Entry 5W9H (electron microscopy, 4.00 A resolution); this record covers chains D and G of the 12 polymer chains in the assembly.

Chain D (and G):
Name: Mers S
From: Middle East respiratory syndrome-related coronavirus
Notes: chain G of this document is another copy of the same molecule, construct and numbering; everything in this record applies to it too
Reference sequence: W5ZZF5 (W5ZZF5_9BETC); numbering as in UniProt (aligned over 1-1291)
Amino-acid sequence (1329 residues; numbered 1 to 1329; the number before each row is that of its first residue):
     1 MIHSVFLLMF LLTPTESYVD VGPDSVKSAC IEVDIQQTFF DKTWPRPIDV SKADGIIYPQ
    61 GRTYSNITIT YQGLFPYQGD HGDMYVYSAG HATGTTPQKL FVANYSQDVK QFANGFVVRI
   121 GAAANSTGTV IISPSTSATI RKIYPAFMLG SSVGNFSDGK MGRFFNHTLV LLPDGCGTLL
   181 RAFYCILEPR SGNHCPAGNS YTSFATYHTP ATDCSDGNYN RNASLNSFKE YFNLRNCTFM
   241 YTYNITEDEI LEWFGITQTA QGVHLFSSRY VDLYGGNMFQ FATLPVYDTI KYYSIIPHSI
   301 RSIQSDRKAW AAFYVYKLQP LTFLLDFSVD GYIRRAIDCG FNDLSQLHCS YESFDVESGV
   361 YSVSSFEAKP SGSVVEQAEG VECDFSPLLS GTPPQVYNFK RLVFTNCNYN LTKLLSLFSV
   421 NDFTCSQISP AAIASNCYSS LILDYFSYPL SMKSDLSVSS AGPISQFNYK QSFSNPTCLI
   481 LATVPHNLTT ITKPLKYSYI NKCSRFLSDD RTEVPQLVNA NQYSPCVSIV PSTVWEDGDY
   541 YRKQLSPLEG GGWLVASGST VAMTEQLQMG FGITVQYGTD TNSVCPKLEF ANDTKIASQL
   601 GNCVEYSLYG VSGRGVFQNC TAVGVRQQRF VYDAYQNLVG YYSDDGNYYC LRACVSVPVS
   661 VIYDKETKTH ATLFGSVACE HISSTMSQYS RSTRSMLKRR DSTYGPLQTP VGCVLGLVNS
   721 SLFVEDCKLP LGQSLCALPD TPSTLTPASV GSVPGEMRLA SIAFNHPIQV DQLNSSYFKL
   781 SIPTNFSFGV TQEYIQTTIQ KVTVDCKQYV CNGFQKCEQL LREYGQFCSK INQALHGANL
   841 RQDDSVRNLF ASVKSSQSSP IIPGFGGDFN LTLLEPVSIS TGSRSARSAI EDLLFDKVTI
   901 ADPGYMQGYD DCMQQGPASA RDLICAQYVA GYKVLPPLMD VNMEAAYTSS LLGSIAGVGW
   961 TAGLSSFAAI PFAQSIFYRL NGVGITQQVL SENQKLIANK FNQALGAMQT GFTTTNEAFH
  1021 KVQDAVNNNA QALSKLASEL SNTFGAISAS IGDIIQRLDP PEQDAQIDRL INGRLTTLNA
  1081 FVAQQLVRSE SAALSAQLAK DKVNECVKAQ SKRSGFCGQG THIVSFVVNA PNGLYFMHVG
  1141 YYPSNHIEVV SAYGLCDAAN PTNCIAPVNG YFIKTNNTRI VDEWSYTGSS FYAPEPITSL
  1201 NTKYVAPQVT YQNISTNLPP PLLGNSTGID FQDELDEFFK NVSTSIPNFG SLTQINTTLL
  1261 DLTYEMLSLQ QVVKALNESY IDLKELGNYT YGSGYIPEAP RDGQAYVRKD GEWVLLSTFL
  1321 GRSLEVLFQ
Disordered / not traced: 1-752, 878-885, 1224-1329
Disulfides: C806-C828, C811-C817, C912-C925, C1106-C1117, C1156-C1164
Glycans and other covalent adducts: N-acetylglucosamine (NAG) linked to N774, N785, N870, N1176, N1213
Differences from the reference sequence: conflict F506 (Leu in W5ZZF5), A748 (Arg in W5ZZF5), G751 (Arg in W5ZZF5); engineered mutation P1060 (Val in W5ZZF5), P1061 (Leu in W5ZZF5); expression tag (1292-1329)
What the authors report for this chain:
  - mutagenesis - V1060P/L1061P (>50-fold): increased expression

Interface between chain D and chain G:
Pairs across the interface (56):
  F764(D) - A946(G)  hydrophobic
  F764(D) - Y947(G)
  P767(D) - S855(G)
  P767(D) - S856(G)
  P767(D) - Q857(G)
  P767(D) - S858(G)
  P767(D) - S950(G)
  I768(D) - S856(G)  hydrogen bond (backbone-backbone)
  I768(D) - Q857(G)
  I768(D) - S858(G)  hydrogen bond (backbone-backbone)
  Q769(D) - S858(G)  hydrogen bond
  Q769(D) - S859(G)
  Q769(D) - P860(G)
  V770(D) - S858(G)  hydrogen bond (backbone-backbone)
  V770(D) - S859(G)
  V770(D) - P860(G)
  V770(D) - F967(G)  hydrophobic
  V770(D) - A969(G)  hydrophobic
  D771(D) - P860(G)
  D771(D) - A969(G)
  Q772(D) - A969(G)
  Q772(D) - I970(G)  hydrogen bond (side chain-backbone)
  Q772(D) - P971(G)
  Q772(D) - F972(G)
  L773(D) - A969(G)  hydrogen bond (backbone-backbone)
  L773(D) - P971(G)
  F778(D) - A968(G)
  F778(D) - A969(G)
  F778(D) - I970(G)  hydrophobic
  K779(D) - F967(G)
  K779(D) - A968(G)
  K779(D) - A969(G)
  L780(D) - F967(G)
  S781(D) - S965(G)
  S781(D) - S966(G)
  S781(D) - F967(G)  hydrogen bond (backbone-backbone)
  I782(D) - S966(G)
  P783(D) - S965(G)
  V983(D) - T961(G)
  G984(D) - T961(G)
  R1113(D) - N1104(G)
  R1113(D) - E1105(G)  salt bridge
  T1121(D) - L964(G)
  Y1153(D) - I970(G)
  Y1153(D) - P971(G)
  Y1153(D) - Q974(G)
  Y1153(D) - Y978(G)
  N1169(D) - T961(G)  hydrogen bond
  Y1171(D) - W960(G)
  Y1171(D) - S966(G)  hydrogen bond
  S1189(D) - W960(G)
  S1189(D) - T961(G)  hydrogen bond (side chain-backbone)
  S1189(D) - S965(G)  hydrogen bond (backbone-side chain)
  S1190(D) - S965(G)
  Y1204(D) - L1200(G)  hydrophobic
  A1206(D) - L1200(G)
Also at the interface, not in a pair above, chain D (34 interface residues in all): I762, S1114, G1115, Q1119, P1143, H1146, V1205, Q1208, T1210
Also at the interface, not in a pair above, chain G (30 interface residues in all): S852, F865, M943, G959, Q987

Summary:
34 residues of chain D face 30 of chain G across their interface, with 11 hydrogen bonds and 1 salt bridge.
Polar contacts include R1113(D)-E1105(G), Q769(D)-S858(G) and Q772(D)-I970(G). Covalently linked
N-acetylglucosamine: at N774(D), N785(D), N870(D), N1176(D) and N1213(D). From the paper: V1060P/L1061P of
chain D increase expression.
Both chains are Mers S (Middle East respiratory syndrome-related coronavirus). Entry 5W9H (MERS S ectodomain
trimer in complex with variable domain of neutralizing antibody G4) was determined by electron microscopy
together with 5VZR, 5W9I, 5W9J, 5W9K, 5W9L, 5W9M and 3 further entries from the same study.
